Entry 1RBW (X-ray diffraction, 1.69 A resolution); this record covers chain A.

# Chain A
Name: Ribonuclease A
Organism: Bos taurus
Notes: EC 3.1.27.5
UniProtKB: P61823 (RNAS1_BOVIN); residues 1-124 here correspond to UniProt positions 27-150 (UniProt number = residue number + 26)
Sequence (124 residues; numbered 1 to 124; the number before each row is that of its first residue):
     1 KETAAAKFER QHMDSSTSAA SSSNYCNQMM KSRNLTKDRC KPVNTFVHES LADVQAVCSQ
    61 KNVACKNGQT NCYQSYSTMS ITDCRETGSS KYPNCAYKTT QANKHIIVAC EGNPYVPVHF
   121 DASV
Disulfide bonds: Cys26-Cys84, Cys40-Cys95, Cys58-Cys110, Cys65-Cys72
Ligand contacts:
  - guanidine (GAI), molecule 1: Glu9, Arg10, Arg33
  - guanidine (GAI), molecule 2: Gln60, Lys61, Asn62, Tyr76
Curated features (UniProtKB/Swiss-Prot):
  - active site: His12 (Proton acceptor), His119 (Proton donor)
  - binding site (substrate): Lys7, Arg10, Lys41 to Thr45, Lys66, Arg85
  - glycosylation: Lys1 (N-linked (Glc) (glycation) lysine), Lys7 (N-linked (Glc) (glycation) lysine), Asn34 (N-linked (GlcNAc...) asparagine), Lys37 (N-linked (Glc) (glycation) lysine), Lys41 (N-linked (Glc) (glycation) lysine)

# Summary
Chain A binds guanidine. From UniProt: active-site residues His12 and His119 and 9 substrate-binding residues.
Chain A is Ribonuclease A (Bos taurus); the structure, Ribonuclease A (e.c.3.1.27.5) with guanidinium, was
determined by X-ray diffraction, deposited together with 1DDR, 1DDS and 1RBX.
